9EC8 - chains A and C of the 3 polymer chains in the assembly; structure by electron microscopy, 3.07 A resolution.

Chain A:
Name: EsCas13d
Source organism: [Eubacterium] siraeum DSM 15702
Reference sequence: B0MS50 (B0MS50_9FIRM); numbering as in UniProt (aligned over 1-954)
Sequence (954 residues; numbered 1 to 954; the number before each row is that of its first residue):
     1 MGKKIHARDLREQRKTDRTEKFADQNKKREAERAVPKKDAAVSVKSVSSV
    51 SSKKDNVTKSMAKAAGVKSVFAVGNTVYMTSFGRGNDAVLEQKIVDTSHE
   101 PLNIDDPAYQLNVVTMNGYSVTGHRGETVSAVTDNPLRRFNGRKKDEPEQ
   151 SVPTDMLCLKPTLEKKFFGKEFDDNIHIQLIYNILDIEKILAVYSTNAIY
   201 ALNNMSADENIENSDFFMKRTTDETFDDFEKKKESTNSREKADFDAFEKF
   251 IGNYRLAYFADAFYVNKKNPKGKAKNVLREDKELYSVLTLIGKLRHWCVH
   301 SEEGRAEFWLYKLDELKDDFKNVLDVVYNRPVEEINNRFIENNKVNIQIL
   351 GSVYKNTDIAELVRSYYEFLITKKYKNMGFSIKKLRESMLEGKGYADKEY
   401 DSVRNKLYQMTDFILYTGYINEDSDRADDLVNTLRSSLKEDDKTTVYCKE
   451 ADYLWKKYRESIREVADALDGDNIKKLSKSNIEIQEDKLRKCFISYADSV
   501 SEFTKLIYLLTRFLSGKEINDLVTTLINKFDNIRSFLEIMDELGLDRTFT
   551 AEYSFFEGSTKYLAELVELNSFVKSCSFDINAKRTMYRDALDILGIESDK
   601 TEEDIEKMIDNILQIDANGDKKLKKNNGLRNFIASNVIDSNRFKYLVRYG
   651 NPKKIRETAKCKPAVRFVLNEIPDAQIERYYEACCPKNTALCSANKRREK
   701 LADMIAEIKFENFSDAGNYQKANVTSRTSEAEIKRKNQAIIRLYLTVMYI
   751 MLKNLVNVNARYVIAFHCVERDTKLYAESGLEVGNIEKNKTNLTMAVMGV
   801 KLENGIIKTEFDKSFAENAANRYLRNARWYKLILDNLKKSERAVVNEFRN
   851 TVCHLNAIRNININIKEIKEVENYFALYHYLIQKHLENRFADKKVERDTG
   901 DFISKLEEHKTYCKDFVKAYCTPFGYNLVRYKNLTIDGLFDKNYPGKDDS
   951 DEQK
Not modelled in the structure: 1-58, 145-147, 268-272, 616-619, 687-691, 714-727, 951-954

Chain C:
Molecule: Target RNA (matched)
Source organism: [Eubacterium] siraeum DSM 15702
Sequence (30 nucleotides; each row starts with the number of its first residue):
     1 CGUACCAUAGAGAGGUUAUCCGCUCCACGA
Not modelled in the structure: 1-4, 28-30

Chain A / chain C interface:
Residue-residue contacts (32):
  Arg84(A) - C25(C)  phosphate contact
  Arg84(A) - C26(C)  salt bridge to the phosphate
  Gly85(A) - U24(C)  phosphate contact
  Asn86(A) - C23(C)  hydrogen bond to the phosphate
  Arg125(A) - A27(C)  base contact
  Asn377(A) - U24(C)  hydrogen bond to the base
  Lys383(A) - G15(C)  phosphate contact
  Lys383(A) - U16(C)  salt bridge to the phosphate
  Arg386(A) - G15(C)  salt bridge to the phosphate
  Glu387(A) - G15(C)  sugar contact
  Asn405(A) - A13(C)  phosphate contact
  Asn405(A) - G14(C)  phosphate contact
  Tyr408(A) - G14(C)  sugar contact
  Arg435(A) - C25(C)  hydrogen bond to the base
  Asn520(A) - C21(C)  hydrogen bond to the base
  Thr524(A) - C21(C)  hydrogen bond to the sugar
  Thr524(A) - G22(C)  sugar contact
  Asn528(A) - G22(C)  sugar contact
  Asn528(A) - C23(C)  phosphate contact
  Asn636(A) - A9(C)  base contact
  Asn636(A) - G10(C)  sugar contact
  Asp639(A) - G10(C)  hydrogen bond to the sugar
  Ser640(A) - G10(C)  phosphate contact
  Ser640(A) - A11(C)  phosphate contact
  Asn641(A) - A11(C)  phosphate contact
  Arg679(A) - G10(C)  salt bridge to the phosphate
  Tyr680(A) - G10(C)  hydrogen bond to the phosphate
  Ala683(A) - A9(C)  phosphate contact
  Arg735(A) - U8(C)  sugar contact
  Ala739(A) - A9(C)  sugar contact
  Arg742(A) - G10(C)  salt bridge to the phosphate
  Arg742(A) - A11(C)  salt bridge to the phosphate
Other interface residues (no listed pair), chain A (32 interface residues in all): Gly126, Asp401, Arg404, Asp521, Ile527, Asp531, Phe632, Gln738
Other interface residues (no listed pair), chain C (16 interface residues in all): G12

Summary:
32 residues of chain A face 16 of chain C across their interface, with 7 hydrogen bonds and 6 salt bridges.
Polar pairs include Asn377(A)-U24(C), Arg435(A)-C25(C) and Asn520(A)-C21(C).
Chain A is EsCas13d and chain C is Target RNA (matched), both from [Eubacterium] siraeum DSM 15702; the
structure, Active state of wild-type EsCas13d ternary complex, was determined by electron microscopy.
